2EU2 - chain A; structure by X-ray diffraction, 1.15 A resolution.

[Chain A]
Protein: Carbonic anhydrase 2
From: Homo sapiens
Notes: EC 4.2.1.1
Reference sequence: P00918 (CAH2_HUMAN); aligned to UniProt positions 1-260 over residues 1-261 (the alignment contains insertions or deletions, so no single offset holds)
Sequence (260 residues; each row starts with the number of its first residue; note: 1 number in that range is skipped by the numbering (no residue carries it; nothing is unmodelled there)):
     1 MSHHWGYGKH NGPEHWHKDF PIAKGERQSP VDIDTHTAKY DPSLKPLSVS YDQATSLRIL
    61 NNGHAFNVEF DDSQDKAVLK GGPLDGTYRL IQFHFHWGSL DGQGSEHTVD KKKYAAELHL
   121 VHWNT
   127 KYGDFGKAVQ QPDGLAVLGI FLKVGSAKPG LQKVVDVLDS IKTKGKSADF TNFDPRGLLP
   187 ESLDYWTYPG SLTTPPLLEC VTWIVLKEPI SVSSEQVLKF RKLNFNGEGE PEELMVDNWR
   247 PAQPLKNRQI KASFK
Disordered / not traced: 1-3
Swiss-Prot annotation at these positions:
  - active site: H64 (Proton donor/acceptor)
  - binding site (Zn(2+)): H94, H96, H119
  - binding site (substrate): T199, T200
  - site: Y7 (Fine-tunes the proton-transfer properties of H-64), N62 (Fine-tunes the proton-transfer properties of H-64), N67 (Fine-tunes the proton-transfer properties of H-64), Q92 (Involved in the binding of some activators, including histamine and L-histidine)
  - modified residue: S2 (N-acetylserine), S166 (Phosphoserine), S173 (Phosphoserine)
Bound ions: Zn2+: H94, H119 (together with 5DS)
Ligand contacts: 5DS ((R)-1-amino-1-[5-(dimethylamino)-1,3,4-thiadiazol-2-yl]methanesulfonamide): Q92, H94, H96, E106, H119, V121, F131, L198, T199, T200, P202
What the authors report for this chain:
  - binding site for 5DS: N67, F131, L198, T199

[Summary]
Chain A binds compound 5DS. The Zn2+ site is built by H94 and H119. From UniProt: active-site residue H64, 3
Zn2+-binding residues and substrate-binding residues T199 and T200. The paper reports a binding site for 5DS
at N67, F131 and L198 among others.
Chain A is Carbonic anhydrase 2 (Homo sapiens); the structure, Human Carbonic Anhydrase II in complex with
novel inhibitors, was determined by X-ray diffraction together with 2EU3 from the same study.
